Entry 6O79 (X-ray diffraction, 3.00 A resolution); this record covers chains A and B of the 3 polymer chains in the assembly.

== Chain A ==
Name: CRISPR system single-strand-specific deoxyribonuclease Cas10/Csm1 (subtype III-A)
Source organism: Thermococcus onnurineus
Notes: EC 3.1.-.-, 2.7.7.-
UniProtKB: B6YWB8 (CAS10_THEON); residue numbers follow UniProt; this construct covers 1-777
Sequence (791 residues; each row starts with the number of its first residue; numbers below 1 keep their minus sign (Met-13 is residue -13)):
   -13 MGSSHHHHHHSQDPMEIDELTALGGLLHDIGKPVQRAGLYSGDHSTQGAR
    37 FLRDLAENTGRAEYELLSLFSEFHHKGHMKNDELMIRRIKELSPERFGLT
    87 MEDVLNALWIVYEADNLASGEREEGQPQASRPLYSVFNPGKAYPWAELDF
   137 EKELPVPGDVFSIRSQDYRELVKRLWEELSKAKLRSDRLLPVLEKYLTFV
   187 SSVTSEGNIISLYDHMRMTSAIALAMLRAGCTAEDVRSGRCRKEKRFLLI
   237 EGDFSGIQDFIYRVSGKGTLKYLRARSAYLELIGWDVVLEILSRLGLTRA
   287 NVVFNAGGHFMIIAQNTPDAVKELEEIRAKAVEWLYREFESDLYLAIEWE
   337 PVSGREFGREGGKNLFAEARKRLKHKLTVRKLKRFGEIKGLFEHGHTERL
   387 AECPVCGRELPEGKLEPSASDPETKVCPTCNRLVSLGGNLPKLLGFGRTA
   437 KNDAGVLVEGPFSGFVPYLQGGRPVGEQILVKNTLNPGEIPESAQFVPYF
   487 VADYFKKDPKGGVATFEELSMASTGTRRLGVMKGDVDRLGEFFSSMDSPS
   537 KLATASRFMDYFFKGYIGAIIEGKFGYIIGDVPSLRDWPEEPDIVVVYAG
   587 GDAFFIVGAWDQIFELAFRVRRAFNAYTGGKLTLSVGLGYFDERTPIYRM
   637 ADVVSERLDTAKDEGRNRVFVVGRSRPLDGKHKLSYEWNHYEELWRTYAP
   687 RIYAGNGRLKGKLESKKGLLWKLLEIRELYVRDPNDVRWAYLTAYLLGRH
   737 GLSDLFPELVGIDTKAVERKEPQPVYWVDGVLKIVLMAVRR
Unresolved in the structure: -13 to 0, 59-66, 106-112, 222-224, 252-254, 348-349, 380-415, 424-426, 730-737, 777
Sequence notes: initiating methionine (-13); expression tag (-12 to 0); conflict Ala589 (Asp in B6YWB8)
Disulfide bonds: Cys217-Cys227
Curated features (UniProtKB/Swiss-Prot):
  - mutagenesis: Asp15 (D15N: Loss of ssDNase activity)

== Chain B ==
Name: Csm4
Source organism: Thermococcus onnurineus (strain NA1)
UniProtKB: B6YWC1 (B6YWC1_THEON); residue numbers follow UniProt; this construct covers 1-289
Sequence (289 residues; numbered 1 to 289; the number before each row is that of its first residue):
     1 MPKFIAVKLIPKGPFRDIPRADTLFGAIGNAISAIHGQSAVEELVDAFVG
    51 GARISSAFPYSGDTYYLPKPLSVEPALEGILTGLDEEERYTTAKRLRKAK
   101 YLDLKNFELALRLRPFTIPEEIPYARVDVPRVVLDRVTQDSSIYFWEEIR
   151 FREKSGVYFLYSGPREVFDGYIAPAMRFLGDTGIGGKSTWGAGLFEVEFH
   201 EMKIDAPGSEYSVTLSNALPTKTPVLWRLLRKGGWSFGRRKPRMTFIAEG
   251 SIVKNDPGGMERLELGLSHEVYVYGLTFPLGVELPEGLE
Unresolved in the structure: 1, 80-84, 132-144, 182-193, 233-242, 288-289

== Chain A / chain B interface ==
Residue-residue contacts (27):
  Tyr322(A) with Thr245(B)
  His361(A) with Pro75(B), hydrogen bond (side chain-backbone)
  Leu368(A) with Glu74(B); Leu226(B); Trp227(B), hydrogen bond (backbone-backbone)
  Lys369(A) with Val225(B), hydrogen bond (side chain-backbone); Trp227(B)
  Arg370(A) with Trp227(B), hydrogen bond (backbone-side chain); Leu229(B)
  Phe371(A) with Leu229(B), hydrophobic
  Gly372(A) with Trp227(B)
  Leu377(A) with Thr245(B), hydrogen bond (backbone-side chain)
  Phe378(A) with Pro220(B), hydrophobic; Thr223(B); Pro224(B)
  Arg524(A) with Glu87(B), salt bridge; Thr91(B)
  Gly526(A) with Tyr90(B)
  Glu527(A) with Glu86(B); Glu87(B); Tyr90(B)
  Ser530(A) with Tyr90(B)
  Tyr634(A) with Phe145(B)
  Arg635(A) with Phe145(B)
  Asp645(A) with Lys98(B), salt bridge
  Asp649(A) with Arg95(B), salt bridge
  Arg652(A) with Thr91(B)
Interface residues without a listed pair, chain A (23 interface residues in all): Glu326, Ser327, Lys357, Thr364, Val365
Interface residues without a listed pair, chain B (23 interface residues in all): Leu71, Glu78, Lys94, Arg97, Arg231, Ile247

== Summary ==
Chain A and chain B each contribute 23 residues to their interface; the contacts include 5 hydrogen bonds and
3 salt bridges. Polar contacts include Arg524(A)-Glu87(B), Asp645(A)-Lys98(B) and Asp649(A)-Arg95(B). Curated
annotation (UniProt) lists one mutagenesis site on chain A.
Here chain A is CRISPR system single-strand-specific deoxyribonuclease Cas10/Csm1 (subtype III-A)
(Thermococcus onnurineus) and chain B is Csm4 (Thermococcus onnurineus (strain NA1)). Entry 6O79 (Crystal
structure of Csm1-Csm4 cassette in complex with cA3) was determined by X-ray diffraction, deposited together
with 6O73, 6O74, 6O75, 6O78, 6O7B, 6O7D and 3 further entries.
